7C79 - chains B and L of the 12 polymer chains in the assembly; structure by electron microscopy, 2.50 A resolution.

[Chain B]
Name: Ribonucleases P/MRP protein subunit POP1
From: Saccharomyces cerevisiae (strain ATCC 204508 / S288c)
Notes: EC 3.1.26.5
UniProt: P41812 (POP1_YEAST); residues 1-875 here = UniProt positions 1-875
Amino-acid sequence (875 residues; numbered 1 to 875; the number before each row is that of its first residue):
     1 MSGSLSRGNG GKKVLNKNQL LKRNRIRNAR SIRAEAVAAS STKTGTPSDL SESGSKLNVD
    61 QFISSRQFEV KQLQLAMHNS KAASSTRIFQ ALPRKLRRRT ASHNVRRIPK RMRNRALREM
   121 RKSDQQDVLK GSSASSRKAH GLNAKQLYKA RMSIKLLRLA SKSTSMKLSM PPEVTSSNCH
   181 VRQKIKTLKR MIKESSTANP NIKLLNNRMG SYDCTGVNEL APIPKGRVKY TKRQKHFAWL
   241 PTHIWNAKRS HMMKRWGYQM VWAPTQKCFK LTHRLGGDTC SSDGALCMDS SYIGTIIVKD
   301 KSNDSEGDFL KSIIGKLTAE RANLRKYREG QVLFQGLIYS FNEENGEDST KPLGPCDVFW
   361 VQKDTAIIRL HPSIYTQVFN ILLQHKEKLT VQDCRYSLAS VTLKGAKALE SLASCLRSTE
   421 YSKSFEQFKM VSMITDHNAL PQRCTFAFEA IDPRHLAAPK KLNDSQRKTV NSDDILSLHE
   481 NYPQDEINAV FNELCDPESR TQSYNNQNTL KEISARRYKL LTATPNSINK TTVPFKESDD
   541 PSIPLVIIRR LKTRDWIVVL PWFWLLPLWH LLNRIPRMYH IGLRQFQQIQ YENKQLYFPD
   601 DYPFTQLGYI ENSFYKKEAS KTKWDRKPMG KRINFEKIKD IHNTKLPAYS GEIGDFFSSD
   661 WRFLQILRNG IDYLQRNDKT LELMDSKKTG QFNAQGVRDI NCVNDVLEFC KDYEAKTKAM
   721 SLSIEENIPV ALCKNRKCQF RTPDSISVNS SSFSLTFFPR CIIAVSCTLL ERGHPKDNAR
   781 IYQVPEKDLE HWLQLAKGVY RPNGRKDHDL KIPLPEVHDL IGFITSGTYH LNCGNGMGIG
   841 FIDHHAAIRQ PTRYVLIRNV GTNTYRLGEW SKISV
Disordered / not traced: 1-45, 123-140, 686-695, 743-751
UniProt features mapped onto this chain:
  - modified residue: T524 (Phosphothreonine)

[Chain L]
Name: Ribonuclease MRP protein subunit RMP1
From: Saccharomyces cerevisiae (strain ATCC 204508 / S288c)
UniProt: Q12530 (RMP1_YEAST); residue numbers follow UniProt; this construct covers 1-201
Amino-acid sequence (201 residues; each row starts with the number of its first residue):
     1 MDEMDNVIRS LEQEYRLILL LNHRNKNQHR AASWYGSFNE MKRNCGQIIT LFSSRRLQAK
    61 RLKDVEWVKL HRLLQRALFR QLKRWYWQFN GVIALGQFVT LGCTLVTLLA NVRALYMRLW
   121 EINETEFIRC GCLIKNLPRT KAKSVVNDVE ELGEIIDEDI GNNVQENELV ITSIPKPLTE
   181 NCKKKKKRKK KNKSAIDGIF G
Disordered / not traced: 1-2, 134-201
UniProt features mapped onto this chain:
  - mutagenesis: C103 (C103R: In RMP1-6; temperature-sensitive phenotype. Defective in 5.8S rRNA processing)

[Chain B / chain L interface]
Contacting residue pairs - 55 pairs, chain B then chain L:
  S48(B) - L17(L)
  V59(B) - C103(L)  hydrophobic
  V59(B) - T104(L)
  F62(B) - L17(L)  hydrophobic
  F62(B) - T104(L)
  F62(B) - T107(L)
  I63(B) - C103(L)  hydrophobic
  I63(B) - T107(L)
  R66(B) - T107(L)
  R66(B) - N111(L)
  E69(B) - A110(L)
  E69(B) - A114(L)
  V70(B) - A110(L)  hydrophobic
  Q72(B) - R113(L)  hydrogen bond (backbone-side chain)
  L73(B) - Y86(L)  hydrophobic
  L73(B) - L109(L)  hydrophobic
  L73(B) - A110(L)  hydrophobic
  L73(B) - R113(L)
  Q74(B) - Y86(L)
  A76(B) - R113(L)
  M77(B) - K83(L)
  M77(B) - Y86(L)  hydrophobic
  M77(B) - W87(L)
  H78(B) - W87(L)
  I88(B) - W87(L)  hydrophobic
  F89(B) - Y86(L)  hydrophobic
  F89(B) - W87(L)  hydrophobic
  F89(B) - N90(L)
  L92(B) - G91(L)
  L92(B) - L95(L)  hydrophobic
  R97(B) - Q97(L)
  R98(B) - A31(L)
  T100(B) - Q28(L)
  T100(B) - F98(L)
  A101(B) - N27(L)
  A101(B) - Q28(L)  hydrogen bond (backbone-side chain)
  S102(B) - N27(L)
  S102(B) - Q28(L)
  H103(B) - N27(L)
  H103(B) - Q28(L)
  N104(B) - N27(L)
  Y518(B) - K69(L)  hydrogen bond
  L521(B) - K69(L)
  L521(B) - R72(L)
  L521(B) - R76(L)
  T522(B) - V65(L)
  P525(B) - R72(L)  hydrogen bond (backbone-side chain)
  N526(B) - R72(L)
  N526(B) - C132(L)
  S527(B) - R72(L)
  I528(B) - R72(L)  hydrogen bond (backbone-side chain)
  N529(B) - R72(L)  hydrogen bond (side chain-backbone)
  N529(B) - R76(L)  hydrogen bond
  K530(B) - R76(L)  hydrogen bond (backbone-side chain)
  T531(B) - R76(L)
Also at the interface, not in a pair above, chain B (36 interface residues in all): P47, L57, R87
Also at the interface, not in a pair above, chain L (35 interface residues in all): Q13, E14, Q47, V68, L82, V92, A94, T100, V106, L108

[Summary]
Chain B and chain L form an interface of 36 and 35 residues respectively, with 8 hydrogen bonds. Polar pairs
include Q72(B)-R113(L), A101(B)-Q28(L) and Y518(B)-K69(L). UniProt lists one mutagenesis site on chain L.
Chain B is Ribonucleases P/MRP protein subunit POP1 and chain L is Ribonuclease MRP protein subunit RMP1, both
from Saccharomyces cerevisiae (strain ATCC 204508 / S288c); the structure, Cryo-EM structure of yeast
Ribonuclease MRP, was determined by electron microscopy, deposited together with 7C7A.
